Entry 6D83 (electron microscopy, 4.27 A resolution (low resolution: residue-level contacts below are approximate; hydrogen-bond / salt-bridge calls are withheld)); this record covers chains B and C of the 8 polymer chains in the assembly.

[Chain B]
Name: AP-1 complex subunit beta-1
Organism: Homo sapiens
UniProtKB: Q10567 (AP1B1_HUMAN); residue numbers follow UniProt; this construct covers 1-584
Sequence (586 residues; row label = number of the first residue in the row; numbers below 1 keep their minus sign (Gly-1 is residue -1)):
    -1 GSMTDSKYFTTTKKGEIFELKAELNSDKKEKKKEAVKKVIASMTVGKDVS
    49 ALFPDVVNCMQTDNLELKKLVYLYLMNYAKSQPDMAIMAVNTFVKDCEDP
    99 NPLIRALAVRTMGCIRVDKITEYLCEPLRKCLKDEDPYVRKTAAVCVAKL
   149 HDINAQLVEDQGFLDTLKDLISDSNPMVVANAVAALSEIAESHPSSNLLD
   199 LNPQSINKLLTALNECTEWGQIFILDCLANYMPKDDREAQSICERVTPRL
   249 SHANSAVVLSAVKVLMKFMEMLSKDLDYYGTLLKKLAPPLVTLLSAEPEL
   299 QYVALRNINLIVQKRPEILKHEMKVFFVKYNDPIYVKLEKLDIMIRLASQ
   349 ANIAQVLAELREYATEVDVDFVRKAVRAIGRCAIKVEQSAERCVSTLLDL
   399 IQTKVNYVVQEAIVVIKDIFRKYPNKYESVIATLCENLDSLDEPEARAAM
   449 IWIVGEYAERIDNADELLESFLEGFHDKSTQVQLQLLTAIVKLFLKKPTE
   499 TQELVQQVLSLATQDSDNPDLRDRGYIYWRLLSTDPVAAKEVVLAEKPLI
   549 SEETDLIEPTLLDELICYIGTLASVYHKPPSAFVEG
Not modelled in the structure: -1 to 13, 584
Differences from the reference sequence: expression tag (-1 to 0); conflict Arg359 (Lys in Q10567), Lys476 (Glu in Q10567)

[Chain C]
Name: ADP-ribosylation factor 1
Organism: Homo sapiens
UniProtKB: P84077 (ARF1_HUMAN); numbering as in UniProt (aligned over 17-181)
Sequence (193 residues; row label = number of the first residue in the row; numbers below 1 keep their minus sign (Met-11 is residue -11)):
   -11 MSYYHHHHHHDYDIPTTENLYFQGAMGSEMRILMVGLDAAGKTTILYKLK
    39 LGEIVTTIPTIGFNVETVEYKNISFTVWDVGGLDKIRPLWRHYFQNTQGL
    89 IFVVDSNDRERVNEAREELMRMLAEDELRDAVLLVFANKQDLPNAMNAAE
   139 ITDKLGLHSLRHRNWYIQATCATSGDGLYEGLDWLSNQLRNQK
Not modelled in the structure: -11 to 16
Differences from the reference sequence: expression tag (-11 to 16); conflict Leu71 (Gln in P84077)
Ion coordination: Mg2+: Thr31, Thr48 (together with GTP)
Small-molecule neighbours: GTP (guanosine-5'-triphosphate): Asp26, Ala27, Ala28, Gly29, Lys30, Thr31, Thr32, Thr45, Ile46, Pro47, Thr48, Gly69, Gly70, Leu71, Asn126, Lys127, Asp129, Cys159, Ala160, Thr161

[Interface between chain B and chain C]
Pairs across the interface (30):
  Asn23(B) with Asn84(C)
  Asp25(B) with Glu17(C)
  Pro52(B) with His80(C)
  Asp53(B) with His80(C); Gln83(C)
  Val55(B) with Phe51(C)
  Asn56(B) with Phe51(C); Trp66(C); His80(C)
  Gln59(B) with Val53(C)
  Met83(B) with Leu77(C); Arg79(C); His80(C)
  Ile85(B) with Ile49(C); Gly50(C); Ile74(C)
  Met86(B) with Gly50(C); Phe51(C); Val68(C); Ile74(C); Leu77(C)
  Asn89(B) with Thr48(C); Gly50(C); Phe51(C); Asn52(C)
  Thr90(B) with Phe51(C)
  Lys93(B) with Tyr35(C)
  Lys117(B) with Lys73(C)
  Tyr121(B) with Ile49(C); Lys73(C)
Also at the interface, not in a pair above, chain B (19 interface residues in all): Asp82, Ala87, Val88, Val92
Also at the interface, not in a pair above, chain C (19 interface residues in all): Ile46, Tyr81

[In short]
Chain B and chain C each contribute 19 residues to their interface. Bound to chain C: GTP. The Mg2+ site is
built by Thr31(C) and Thr48(C).
Here chain B is AP-1 complex subunit beta-1 and chain C is ADP-ribosylation factor 1, both from Homo sapiens.
Entry 6D83 (Structure of the cargo bound AP-1:Arf1:tetherin-Nef (L164A, L165A) dileucine mutant dimer
monomeric subunit) was determined by electron microscopy, deposited together with 6CM9, 6D84, 6DFF and 6CRI.
